Entry 4TVP (X-ray diffraction, 3.10 A resolution); this record covers chains B and D of the 6 polymer chains in the assembly.

[Chain B]
Protein: Envelope glycoprotein gp160
From: Human immunodeficiency virus 1
UniProtKB: Q2N0S5 (Q2N0S5_9HIV1); residues 512-664 here correspond to UniProt positions 509-661 (UniProt number = residue number - 3)
Chain sequence (153 residues; each row starts with the number of its first residue):
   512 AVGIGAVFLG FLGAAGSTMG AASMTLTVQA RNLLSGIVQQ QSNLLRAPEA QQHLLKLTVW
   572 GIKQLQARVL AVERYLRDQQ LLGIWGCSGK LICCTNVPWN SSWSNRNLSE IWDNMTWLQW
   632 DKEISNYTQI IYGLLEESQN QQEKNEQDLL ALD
Not modelled in the structure: 512-517, 548-568
Construct notes: engineered mutation Pro-559 (Ile556 in Q2N0S5), Cys-605 (Thr602 in Q2N0S5)
Disulfides: Cys-598/Cys-604
Glycans and other covalent adducts: N-acetylglucosamine (NAG) linked to Asn-611, Asn-618, Asn-637
Reported in the primary citation:
  - contacts within the chain: Met-530/Trp-623 (hydrophobic contact), Met-530/Trp-628 (hydrophobic contact), Met-530/Trp-631 (hydrophobic contact)
  - post-translational modification sites: Asn-618

[Chain D]
Protein: 35O22 Heavy chain
From: Homo sapiens
Chain sequence (243 residues; row label = number of the first residue in the row; a row labelled like 72A-72H holds insertion residues (72A, then the next letters in order)):
     1 QGQLVQSGAE LKKPGASVKI SCKTSGYRFN FYHINWIRQT AGRGPEWMGW IS
   52A P
    53 YSGDKNLAPA FQDRVIMTTD
72A-72H TEVPVTSF
    73 TSTGAAYMEI
82A-82C RNL
    83 KFDDTGTYFC AKGLLRDG
100A-100F SSTWLP
   101 YLWGQGTLLT VSSASTKGPS VFPLAPSSKS TSGGTAALGC LVKDYFPEPV TVSWNSGALT
   161 SGVHTFPAVL QSSGLYSLSS VVTVPSSSLG TQTYICNVNH KPSNTKVDKR VEPKSCDKGL
   221 EVLFQ
Not modelled in the structure: 225
Disulfides: Cys-22/Cys-92, Cys-140/Cys-196

[Interface between chain B and chain D]
Pairs across the interface (14):
  Gly-527(B) with Arg-98(D), hydrogen bond (backbone-side chain)
  Thr-529(B) with Arg-98(D)
  Arg-617(B) with Gln-1(D)
  Ser-620(B) with Leu-97(D)
  Asp-624(B) with Leu-97(D); Arg-98(D), hydrogen bond (backbone-backbone); Asp-99(D), hydrogen bond (backbone-backbone)
  Asn-625(B) with Tyr-32(D), hydrogen bond; Leu-96(D); Leu-97(D); Arg-98(D)
  Thr-627(B) with Arg-98(D)
  Leu-629(B) with Phe-72H(D)
  Gln-630(B) with Phe-72H(D)
Interface residues without a listed pair, chain D (8 interface residues in all): Phe-31
Interface features reported in the paper:
  - residue pairs: Tyr-32(D)/Asn-625(B) (hydrogen bond)
  - epitope / paratope residues, chain D: Tyr-32(D)

[Summary]
9 residues of chain B face 8 of chain D across their interface; the contacts include 4 hydrogen bonds. Among
the polar pairs are Gly-527(B)/Arg-98(D), Asn-625(B)/Tyr-32(D) and Asp-624(B)/Arg-98(D). The authors report a
hydrogen bond between Tyr-32(D) and Asn-625(B). The paper reports the epitope/paratope residue Tyr-32(D); a
modification site at Asn-618(B).
Here chain B is Envelope glycoprotein gp160 (Human immunodeficiency virus 1) and chain D is 35O22 Heavy chain
(Homo sapiens). Entry 4TVP (Crystal Structure of the HIV-1 BG505 SOSIP.664 Env Trimer Ectodomain, Comprising
Atomic-Level Definition of Pre-Fusion gp120 ...) was determined by X-ray diffraction.
